Entry 4XRM (X-ray diffraction, 1.60 A resolution); this record covers chains M and A of the 4 polymer chains in the assembly.

[Chain M]
Molecule: 17-nt DNA strand
Sequence (17 nucleotides; row label = number of the first residue in the row):
     1 AGCTGACAGC TGTCAAG

[Chain A]
Molecule: Homeobox protein Meis2
Source organism: Homo sapiens
Reference sequence: O14770 (MEIS2_HUMAN), isoform O14770-4; residues 277-338 here correspond to UniProt positions 281-342 (UniProt number = residue number + 4)
Chain sequence (64 residues; row label = number of the first residue in the row):
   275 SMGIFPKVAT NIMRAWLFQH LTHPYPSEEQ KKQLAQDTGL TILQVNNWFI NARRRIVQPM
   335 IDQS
Unresolved in the structure: 275-277, 337-338
Construct notes: expression tag (275-276)
Swiss-Prot annotation at these positions:
  - region: Leu295 to Arg329 (Interaction with DNA)

[How chain M and chain A interact]
Contacting residue pairs (11; chain M residue first):
  DG9(M) - Tyr299(A)  phosphate contact
  DG9(M) - Lys305(A)  salt bridge to the phosphate
  DG9(M) - Arg327(A)  sugar contact
  DC10(M) - Tyr299(A)  hydrogen bond to the phosphate
  DC10(M) - Ile324(A)  base contact
  DC10(M) - Arg327(A)  salt bridge to the phosphate
  DT11(M) - Ile324(A)  base contact
  DT11(M) - Arg328(A)  base contact
  DG12(M) - Arg328(A)  hydrogen bond to the base
  DT13(M) - Arg328(A)  hydrogen bond to the base
  DT13(M) - Arg329(A)  base contact
Also at the interface, not in a pair above, chain M (7 interface residues in all): DA8, DC14
Also at the interface, not in a pair above, chain A (8 interface residues in all): Glu302, Asn320

[Overview]
7 residues of chain M and 8 residues of chain A are in contact; the contacts include 3 hydrogen bonds and 2
salt bridges. Polar pairs include DG12(M)-Arg328(A), DT13(M)-Arg328(A) and DC10(M)-Tyr299(A).
Chain M is a 17-nt DNA strand and chain A is Homeobox protein Meis2 (Homo sapiens); the structure, homodimer
of TALE type homeobox transcription factor MEIS1 complexes with specific DNA, was determined by X-ray
diffraction (same publication as 5BNG).
